PDB entry 7ALL | X-ray diffraction, 1.63 A resolution | chain AAA

== Chain AAA ==
Molecule: Arylsulfatase
From: Bacteroides thetaiotaomicron (strain ATCC 29148 / DSM 2079 / NCTC 10582 / E50 / VPI-5482)
Reference sequence: Q89YP8 (Q89YP8_BACTN); residues 24-523 here = UniProt positions 24-523
Chain sequence (523 residues; row label = number of the first residue in the row):
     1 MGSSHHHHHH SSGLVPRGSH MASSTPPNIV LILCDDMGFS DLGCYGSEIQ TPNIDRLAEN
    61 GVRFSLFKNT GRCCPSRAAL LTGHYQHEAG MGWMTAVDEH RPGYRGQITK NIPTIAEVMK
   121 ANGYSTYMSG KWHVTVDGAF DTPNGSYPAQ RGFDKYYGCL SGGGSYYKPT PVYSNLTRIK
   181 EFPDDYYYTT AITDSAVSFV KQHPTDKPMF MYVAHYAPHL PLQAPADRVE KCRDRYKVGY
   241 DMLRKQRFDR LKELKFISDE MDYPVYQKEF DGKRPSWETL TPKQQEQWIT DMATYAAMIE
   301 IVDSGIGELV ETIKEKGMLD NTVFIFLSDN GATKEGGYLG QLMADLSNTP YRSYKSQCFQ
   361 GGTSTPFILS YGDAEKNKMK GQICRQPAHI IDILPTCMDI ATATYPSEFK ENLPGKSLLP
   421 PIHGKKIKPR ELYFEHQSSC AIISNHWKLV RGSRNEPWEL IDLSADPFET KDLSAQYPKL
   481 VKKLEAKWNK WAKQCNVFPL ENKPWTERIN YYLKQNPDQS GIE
Unresolved in the structure: 1-24, 523
Construct notes: initiating methionine (1); expression tag (2-23); engineered mutation Cys73 (Ser in Q89YP8)
Metal / ion sites: Ca2+: Asp35, Asp36, Asp329
From the paper describing this entry:
  - binding site for beta-D-galactopyranose: Arg72, Glu335, Trp505

== In short ==
The Ca2+ site is built by Asp35, Asp36 and Asp329. From the paper: a binding site for beta-D-galactopyranose
at Arg72, Glu335 and Trp505.
Chain AAA is Arylsulfatase (Bacteroides thetaiotaomicron (strain ATCC 29148 / DSM 2079 / NCTC 10582 / E50 /
VPI-5482)); the structure, A single sulfatase is required for metabolism of colonic mucin O-glycans and
intestinal colonization by a ..., was determined by X-ray diffraction (same publication as 7ANA, 7AN1, 7ANB
and 7OQD).
